Entry 8Q6P (electron microscopy, 3.53 A resolution); this record covers chains 4 and 7 of the 7 polymer chains in the assembly.

Chain 4:
Protein: DNA replication licensing factor mcm4-B
From: Xenopus laevis
Notes: EC 3.6.4.12
UniProtKB: P30664 (MCM4B_XENLA); numbering as in UniProt (aligned over 1-863)
Sequence (863 residues; row label = number of the first residue in the row):
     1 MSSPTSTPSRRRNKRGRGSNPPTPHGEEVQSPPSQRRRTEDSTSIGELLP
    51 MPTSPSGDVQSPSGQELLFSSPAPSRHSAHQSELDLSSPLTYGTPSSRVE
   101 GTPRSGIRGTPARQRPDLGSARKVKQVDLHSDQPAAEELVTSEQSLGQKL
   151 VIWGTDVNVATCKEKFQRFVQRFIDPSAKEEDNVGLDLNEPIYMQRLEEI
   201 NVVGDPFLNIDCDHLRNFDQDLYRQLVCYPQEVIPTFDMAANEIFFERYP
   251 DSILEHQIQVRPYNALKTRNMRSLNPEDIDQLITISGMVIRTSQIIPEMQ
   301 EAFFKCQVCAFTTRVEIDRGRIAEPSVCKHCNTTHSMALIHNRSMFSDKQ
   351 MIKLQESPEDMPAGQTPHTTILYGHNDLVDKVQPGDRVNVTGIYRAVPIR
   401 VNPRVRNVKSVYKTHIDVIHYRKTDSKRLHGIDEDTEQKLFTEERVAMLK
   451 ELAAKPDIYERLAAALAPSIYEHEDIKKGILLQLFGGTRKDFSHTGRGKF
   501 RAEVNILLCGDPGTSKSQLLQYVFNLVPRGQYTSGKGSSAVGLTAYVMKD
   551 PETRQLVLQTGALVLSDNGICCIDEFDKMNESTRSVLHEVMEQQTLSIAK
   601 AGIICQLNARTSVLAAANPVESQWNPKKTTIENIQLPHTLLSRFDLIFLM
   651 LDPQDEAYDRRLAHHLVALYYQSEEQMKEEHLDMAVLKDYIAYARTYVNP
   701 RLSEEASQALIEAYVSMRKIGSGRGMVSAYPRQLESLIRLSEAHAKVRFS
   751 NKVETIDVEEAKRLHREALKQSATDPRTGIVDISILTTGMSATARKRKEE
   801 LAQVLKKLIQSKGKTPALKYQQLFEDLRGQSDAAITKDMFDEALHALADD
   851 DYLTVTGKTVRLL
Not modelled in the structure: 1-437, 529-574, 594-611, 774-863
Curated features (UniProtKB/Swiss-Prot):
  - zinc finger: C306 to C331 (C4-type)
  - motif: S642 to D645 (Arginine finger)
  - binding site (ATP): Y471, R497, K516, S517, N618, R643, R732, E735

Chain 7:
Protein: DNA replication licensing factor mcm7-B
From: Xenopus laevis
Notes: EC 3.6.4.12
UniProtKB: Q7ZXB1 (MCM7B_XENLA); numbering as in UniProt (aligned over 1-720)
Sequence (720 residues; row label = number of the first residue in the row):
     1 MPRDYQAEKEKCKTFLQEFYKDDEFGKKNFKYGVQLANIAHREQVALCID
    51 LDDLAEEDPELVDAICENTRRYTNLFADAVQELLPQYKEREVVHKDALDV
   101 YIEHRLMMEQRGRDPNEMRDPHNQYPPELMRRFELYFKAPSSSKARVVRD
   151 VKADSIGKLVTVRGIVTRVTEVKPMMVVATYTCDQCGAETYQPIQSPTFM
   201 PLIMCPSRECQTNRSGGRLYLQTRGSKFIKFQELKIQEHSDQVPVGNIPR
   251 CMSVYVRGENTRLAQPGDHVGITGVFLPMLRTGFRQVVQGLLSETYLESH
   301 RLVKMNKTEDDELGTEELSEEELRQITEEDFYEKLAASIAPEIYGHEDVK
   351 KALLLLLVGGVDHSPRGMKIRGNINVCLMGDPGVAKSQLLSYIDRLAPRS
   401 QYTTGRGSSGVGLTAAVMKDPVTGEMTLEGGALVLADQGVCCIDEFDKMM
   451 DSDRTAIHEVMEQQTISIAKAGIMTTLNARCSILAAANPAYGRYNPKKTV
   501 EQNIQLPAALLSRFDLLWLIQDKPDRDNDLRLAQHITYVHQHSKQPPSQF
   551 QPMDMKLMRRYITMCKSKQPAIPESLADYLTAAYVEMRKEARTNKDMTFT
   601 SARTLLSILRLSTALARLRLEDVVEKEDVNEAMRLTEMSKDSLQGDKGHA
   651 SRTQRPADVIFSTIREMVPEKGARSVKYSEAEQRCVSKGFTPAQFEAALE
   701 EYEELNVWLVNQARTKITFV
Not modelled in the structure: 1-316, 407-431, 469-474, 646-720
Curated features (UniProtKB/Swiss-Prot):
  - zinc finger: C183 to C210 (C4-type)
  - motif: S512 to D515 (Arginine finger)
  - binding site (ATP): Y344, G383, A385, K386, S387, N488, R513, R603
Residues lining bound ligands: ATP (adenosine-5'-triphosphate): E342, I343, Y344, H346, P382, G383, V384, A385, K386, S387, Q388, N488, L532, I536

Interface between chain 4 and chain 7:
Contacting residue pairs - 21 pairs, chain 4 then chain 7:
  G513(4) - R592(7)  hydrogen bond (backbone-side chain)
  E575(4) - H458(7)  salt bridge
  E575(4) - E462(7)
  E575(4) - R513(7)  salt bridge
  K578(4) - H458(7)  hydrogen bond
  K578(4) - E462(7)  salt bridge
  K578(4) - R513(7)
  N580(4) - T455(7)
  Q654(4) - K595(7)
  E656(4) - R592(7)
  D659(4) - R592(7)  hydrogen bond (backbone-side chain)
  A663(4) - R588(7)
  L666(4) - Y584(7)  hydrophobic
  V667(4) - T581(7)
  V667(4) - Y584(7)  hydrophobic
  Y670(4) - A602(7)
  Y670(4) - L605(7)  hydrophobic
  Y670(4) - L606(7)  hydrophobic
  Y671(4) - E574(7)
  Y671(4) - A577(7)  hydrophobic
  E674(4) - R366(7)  salt bridge
Also at the interface, not in a pair above, chain 4 (16 interface residues in all): S622, D652, L662
Also at the interface, not in a pair above, chain 7 (20 interface residues in all): A508, A509, D578, L580, T593

Overview:
16 residues of chain 4 face 20 of chain 7 across their interface, with 3 hydrogen bonds and 4 salt bridges.
Polar pairs include E575(4)-H458(7), E575(4)-R513(7) and K578(4)-E462(7). Chain 7 binds ATP.
Here chain 4 is DNA replication licensing factor mcm4-B and chain 7 is DNA replication licensing factor
mcm7-B, both from Xenopus laevis. Entry 8Q6P (X. laevis CMG dimer bound to dimeric DONSON - MCM ATPase) was
determined by electron microscopy (same publication as 8Q6O).
